Entry 8SXI (electron microscopy, 4.50 A resolution (low resolution: residue-level contacts below are approximate; hydrogen-bond / salt-bridge calls are withheld)); this record covers chains B and J of the 12 polymer chains in the assembly.

# Chain B (and J)
Protein: HIV-1 gp41
Organism: Human immunodeficiency virus 1
Notes: chain J of this document is another copy of the same molecule, construct and numbering; everything in this record applies to it too
Chain sequence (126 residues; each row starts with the number of its first residue; note: 21 numbers in that range are skipped by the numbering (no residue carries them; nothing is unmodelled there)):
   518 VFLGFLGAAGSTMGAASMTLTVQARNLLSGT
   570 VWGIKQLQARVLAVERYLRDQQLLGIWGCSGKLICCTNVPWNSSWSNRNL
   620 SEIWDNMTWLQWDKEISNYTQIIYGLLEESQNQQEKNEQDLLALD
Cystine bridges: Cys-598/Cys-604

# How chain B and chain J interact
Residue-residue contacts (23):
  Ile-573(B) / Leu-576(J)
  Leu-576(B) / Leu-576(J)
  Gln-577(B) / Leu-576(J)
  Gln-577(B) / Arg-579(J)
  Val-580(B) / Arg-579(J)
  Val-580(B) / Val-580(J)
  Leu-581(B) / Arg-579(J)
  Glu-584(B) / Ser-546(J)
  Glu-584(B) / Gly-547(J)
  Glu-584(B) / Arg-579(J)
  Leu-587(B) / Tyr-586(J)
  Leu-587(B) / Leu-587(J)
  Arg-588(B) / Leu-545(J)
  Gln-591(B) / Ala-541(J)
  Gln-591(B) / Arg-542(J)
  Gln-591(B) / Tyr-586(J)
  Ile-595(B) / Ala-541(J)
  Ser-599(B) / Ser-599(J)
  Glu-647(B) / Thr-538(J)
  Glu-647(B) / Arg-542(J)
  Asn-651(B) / Thr-538(J)
  Glu-654(B) / Ile-603(J)
  Gln-658(B) / Cys-605(J)
Other interface residues (no listed pair), chain B (18 interface residues in all): Val-583, Leu-592, Lys-655
Other interface residues (no listed pair), chain J (17 interface residues in all): Ser-534, Val-583, Leu-602

# In short
18 residues of chain B and 17 residues of chain J are in contact.
Chain B and chain J are both HIV-1 gp41 (Human immunodeficiency virus 1); the structure, CH505 Disulfide
Stapled SOSIP Bound to b12 Fab, was determined by electron microscopy.
